9LUC - chains C and F of the 7 polymer chains in the assembly; structure by electron microscopy, 3.50 A resolution.

== Chain C ==
Protein: Flagellar motor protein MotA
Organism: Paenibacillus sp. TCA20
UniProtKB: A0A069DFV9 (A0A069DFV9_9BACL); numbering as in UniProt (aligned over 1-246)
Chain sequence (246 residues; row label = number of the first residue in the row):
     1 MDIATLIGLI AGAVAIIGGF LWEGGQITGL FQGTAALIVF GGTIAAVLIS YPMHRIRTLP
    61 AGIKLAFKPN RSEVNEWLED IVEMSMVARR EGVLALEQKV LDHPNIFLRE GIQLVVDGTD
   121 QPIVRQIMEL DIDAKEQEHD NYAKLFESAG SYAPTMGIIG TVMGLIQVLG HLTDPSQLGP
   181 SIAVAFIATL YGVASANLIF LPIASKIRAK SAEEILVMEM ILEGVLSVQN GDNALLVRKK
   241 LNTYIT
Not modelled in the structure: 1-26

== Chain F ==
Protein: Chimeric B subunit of MotA1B1 from Paenibacillus sp. TCA20 and MotAB from E. coli
Organism: Paenibacillus sp. TCA20
Chain sequence (49 residues; numbered 12 to 60; the number before each row is that of its first residue):
    12 GSPHDRWMIT YADLITLLLI FFVMMYAMSR LDASKYEEVT SSLQTTFQS
Not modelled in the structure: 12-13

== How chain C and chain F interact ==
Pairs across the interface (12):
  Ser151(C) - His15(F)  hydrogen bond
  Ser151(C) - Arg17(F)  hydrogen bond (backbone-side chain)
  Tyr152(C) - Arg17(F)
  Pro154(C) - Trp18(F)  hydrophobic
  Thr155(C) - Trp18(F)
  Ile158(C) - Tyr22(F)  hydrophobic
  Val162(C) - Leu25(F)  hydrophobic
  Leu165(C) - Leu29(F)  hydrophobic
  Leu172(C) - Phe32(F)  hydrophobic
  Phe186(C) - Tyr22(F)
  Phe186(C) - Ile26(F)  hydrophobic
  Val193(C) - Trp18(F)  hydrophobic
Also at the interface, not in a pair above, chain C (15 interface residues in all): Glu147, Leu169, Leu178, Thr189, Leu201
Also at the interface, not in a pair above, chain F (9 interface residues in all): Phe33

== Summary ==
Chain C and chain F form an interface of 15 and 9 residues respectively; the contacts include 2 hydrogen
bonds. Polar pairs include Ser151(C)-His15(F) and Ser151(C)-Arg17(F).
Chain C is Flagellar motor protein MotA and chain F is Chimeric B subunit of MotA1B1 from Paenibacillus sp.
TCA20 and MotAB from E. coli, both from Paenibacillus sp. TCA20; the structure, The chimeric flagellar motor
complex between MotA1B1 from Paenibacillus sp. TCA20 and MotAB from E.coli, state ..., was determined by
electron microscopy together with 9LU9 and 9LUB from the same study.
